PDB entry 8V3C | electron microscopy, 2.62 A resolution | chains D and A of the 4 polymer chains in the assembly

[Chain D]
Molecule: OR28
Source organism: Anopheles gambiae
UniProtKB: A0A1S4GFY3 (A0A1S4GFY3_ANOGA); residues 1-398 here = UniProt positions 1-398
Sequence (398 residues; numbered 1 to 398; the number before each row is that of its first residue):
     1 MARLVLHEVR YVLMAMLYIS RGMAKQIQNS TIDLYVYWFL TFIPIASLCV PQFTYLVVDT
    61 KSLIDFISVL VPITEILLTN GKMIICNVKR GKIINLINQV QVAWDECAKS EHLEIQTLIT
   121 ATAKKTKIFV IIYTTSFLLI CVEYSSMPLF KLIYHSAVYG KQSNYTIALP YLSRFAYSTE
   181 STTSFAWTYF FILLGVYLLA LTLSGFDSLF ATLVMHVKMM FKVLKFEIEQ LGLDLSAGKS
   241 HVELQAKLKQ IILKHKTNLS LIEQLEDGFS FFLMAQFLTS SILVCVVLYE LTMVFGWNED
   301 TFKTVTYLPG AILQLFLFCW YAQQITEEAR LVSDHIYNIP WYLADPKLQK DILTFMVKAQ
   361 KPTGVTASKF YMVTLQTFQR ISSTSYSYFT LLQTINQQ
Unresolved in the structure: 1-2, 398
Differences from the reference sequence: conflict K25 (Thr in A0A1S4GFY3), Q26 (Lys in A0A1S4GFY3), T31 (Pro in A0A1S4GFY3), A121 (Thr in A0A1S4GFY3), T126 (Ser in A0A1S4GFY3), L194 (Ile in A0A1S4GFY3), A211 (Ser in A0A1S4GFY3), V217 (Ile in A0A1S4GFY3)

[Chain A]
Molecule: Odorant receptor Orco
Source organism: Apocrypta bakeri
UniProtKB: B0FAQ4 (B0FAQ4_APOBA); residues 1-474 here = UniProt positions 1-474
Sequence (474 residues; numbered 1 to 474; the number before each row is that of its first residue):
     1 MKFKHQGLVA DLLPNIRVMQ GVGHFMFNYY SEGKKFPHRI YCIVTLLLLL LQYGMMAVNL
    61 MMESDDVDDL TANTITMLFF LHPIVKMIYF PVRSKIFYKT LAIWNNPNSH PLFAESNARF
   121 HALAITKMRR LLFCVAGATI FSVISWTGIT FIEDSVKRIT DPETNETTII PIPRLMIRTF
   181 YPFNAMSGAG HVFALIYQFY YLVISMAVSN SLDVLFCSWL LFACEQLQHL KAIMKPLMEL
   241 SATLDTVVPN SGELFKAGSA DHLRESQGVQ PSGNGDNVLD VDLRGIYSNR QDFTATFRPT
   301 AGTTFNGGVG PNGLTKKQEM LVRSAIKYWV ERHKHVVRLV TAVGDAYGVA LLLHMLTTTI
   361 TLTLLAYQAT KVNGVNVYAA TVIGYLLYTL GQVFLFCIFG NRLIEESSSV MEAAYSCHWY
   421 DGSEEAKTFV QIVCQQCQKA MSISGAKFFT VSLDLFASVL GAVVTYFMVL VQLK
Unresolved in the structure: 1-3, 160-167, 244-312, 474

[How chain D and chain A interact]
Pairs across the interface (30):
  K249(D) - Y420(A)
  K249(D) - D421(A)  salt bridge
  I252(D) - Y415(A)
  I252(D) - W419(A)  hydrophobic
  I252(D) - Y420(A)  hydrophobic
  L253(D) - Y420(A)
  H255(D) - Y415(A)  hydrogen bond
  K256(D) - Y415(A)
  K256(D) - S416(A)
  K256(D) - C417(A)  hydrogen bond (side chain-backbone)
  K256(D) - Y420(A)  hydrogen bond
  L259(D) - Y415(A)  hydrophobic
  Y289(D) - Q472(A)
  D351(D) - W419(A)
  D351(D) - K427(A)
  L353(D) - Q431(A)
  T354(D) - W419(A)
  T354(D) - Q431(A)
  F355(D) - Y415(A)
  V357(D) - Q435(A)
  K358(D) - E412(A)
  K358(D) - Y415(A)
  K361(D) - S408(A)  hydrogen bond (side chain-backbone)
  K361(D) - M411(A)
  K361(D) - E412(A)  salt bridge
  F370(D) - L453(A)
  Y388(D) - M468(A)
  L392(D) - Q472(A)
  I395(D) - Q472(A)
  I395(D) - L473(A)  hydrophobic
Other interface residues (no listed pair), chain D (20 interface residues in all): K350, K369
Other interface residues (no listed pair), chain A (22 interface residues in all): E405, S409, V430, C434, Q438, A457

[Overview]
20 residues of chain D face 22 of chain A across their interface; the contacts include 4 hydrogen bonds and 2
salt bridges. Polar contacts include K249(D)-D421(A), K361(D)-E412(A) and H255(D)-Y415(A).
Here chain D is OR28 (Anopheles gambiae) and chain A is Odorant receptor Orco (Apocrypta bakeri). Entry 8V3C
(AgamOR28 structure without ligand) was determined by electron microscopy together with 8V00, 8V02 and 8V3D
from the same study.
